6PAV - chains A and C of the 4 polymer chains in the assembly; structure by X-ray diffraction, 2.52 A resolution.

# Chain A
Name: Glycylpeptide N-tetradecanoyltransferase 1
Organism: Homo sapiens
Notes: EC 2.3.1.97
UniProtKB: P30419 (NMT1_HUMAN), isoform P30419-2; residues 109-496 here correspond to UniProt positions 29-416 (UniProt number = residue number - 80)
Chain sequence (388 residues; each row starts with the number of its first residue):
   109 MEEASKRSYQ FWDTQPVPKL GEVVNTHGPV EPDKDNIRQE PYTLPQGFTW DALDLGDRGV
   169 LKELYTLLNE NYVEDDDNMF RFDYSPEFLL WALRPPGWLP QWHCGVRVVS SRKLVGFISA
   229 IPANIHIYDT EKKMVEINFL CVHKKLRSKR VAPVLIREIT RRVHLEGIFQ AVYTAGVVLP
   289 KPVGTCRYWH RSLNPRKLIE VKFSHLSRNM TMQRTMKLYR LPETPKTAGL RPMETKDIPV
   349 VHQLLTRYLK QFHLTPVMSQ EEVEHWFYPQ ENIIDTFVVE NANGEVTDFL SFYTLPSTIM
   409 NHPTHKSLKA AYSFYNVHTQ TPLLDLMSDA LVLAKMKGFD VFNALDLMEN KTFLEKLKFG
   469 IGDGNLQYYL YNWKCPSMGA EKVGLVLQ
Disordered / not traced: 109-115, 410-413
Residues lining bound ligands: coenzyme A (COA): Ser-116, Tyr-117, Gln-118, Phe-119, Trp-120, Asn-179, Tyr-180, Val-181, Leu-248, Cys-249, Val-250, Leu-254, Arg-255, Ser-256, Lys-257, Arg-258, Val-259, Ala-260, Pro-261, Ile-264, Ala-283, Gly-284, Val-285, Leu-287

# Chain C
Name: ARF6 peptide
Chain sequence (8 residues; each row starts with the number of its first residue):
     2 GKVLSKIF
Covalently attached groups: myristic acid (MYR) linked to Lys-3

# Chain A / chain C interface
Residue-residue contacts - 42 pairs, chain A then chain C:
  Tyr-180(A) / Lys-3(C)
  Val-181(A) / Lys-3(C)
  Val-181(A) / Leu-5(C)
  Glu-182(A) / Leu-5(C)
  Asp-183(A) / Leu-5(C)
  Asp-183(A) / Lys-7(C)  salt bridge
  Asp-184(A) / Lys-7(C)
  Asp-185(A) / Lys-7(C)  salt bridge
  Phe-188(A) / Leu-5(C)
  Arg-189(A) / Leu-5(C)
  Phe-190(A) / Lys-3(C)
  Phe-190(A) / Val-4(C)
  Phe-190(A) / Leu-5(C)  hydrophobic
  Asn-246(A) / Lys-3(C)
  Thr-282(A) / Lys-3(C)  hydrogen bond (backbone-side chain)
  Gly-284(A) / Val-4(C)
  Tyr-296(A) / Gly-2(C)  hydrogen bond (side chain-backbone)
  Tyr-296(A) / Val-4(C)
  Tyr-296(A) / Ser-6(C)
  His-298(A) / Ser-6(C)  hydrogen bond
  His-298(A) / Lys-7(C)  hydrogen bond (side chain-backbone)
  His-298(A) / Ile-8(C)
  Phe-311(A) / Ser-6(C)
  Phe-311(A) / Lys-7(C)
  Phe-311(A) / Ile-8(C)  hydrogen bond (backbone-backbone)
  Ser-312(A) / Ile-8(C)
  Tyr-401(A) / Gly-2(C)
  Ser-405(A) / Leu-5(C)
  Ile-469(A) / Ile-8(C)
  Ile-469(A) / Phe-9(C)  hydrogen bond (backbone-backbone)
  Gly-470(A) / Ser-6(C)
  Gly-470(A) / Lys-7(C)
  Gly-470(A) / Phe-9(C)
  Asp-471(A) / Ser-6(C)  hydrogen bond
  Asp-471(A) / Lys-7(C)  salt bridge
  Asp-471(A) / Phe-9(C)
  Gly-472(A) / Val-4(C)
  Gly-472(A) / Ser-6(C)  hydrogen bond (backbone-side chain)
  Asn-473(A) / Val-4(C)
  Leu-474(A) / Gly-2(C)
  Leu-474(A) / Val-4(C)  hydrophobic
  Gln-496(A) / Gly-2(C)
Interface residues without a listed pair, chain A (32 interface residues in all): Tyr-192, Ala-283, Lys-310, His-313, Tyr-420, Gly-468, Leu-495

# In short
The interface between chain A and chain C involves 32 residues on one side and 8 on the other, with 8 hydrogen
bonds and 3 salt bridges. Among the polar pairs are Asp-183(A)/Lys-7(C), Asp-185(A)/Lys-7(C) and
Asp-471(A)/Lys-7(C). Bound to chain A: coenzyme A.
Chain A is Glycylpeptide N-tetradecanoyltransferase 1 (Homo sapiens) and chain C is ARF6 peptide; the
structure, Structure of Human NMT1 with products CoA and myristoyl-lysine peptide with acetylated N-terminus,
was determined by X-ray diffraction, deposited together with 6PAU.
